PDB entry 7LJT | X-ray diffraction, 1.98 A resolution | chains A and B

== Chain A (and B) ==
Name: Dihydropyrimidine dehydrogenase [NADP(+)]
Organism: Sus scrofa
Notes: EC 1.3.1.2; chain B of this document is another copy of the same molecule, construct and numbering; everything in this record applies to it too
UniProtKB: Q28943 (DPYD_PIG); residue numbers follow UniProt; this construct covers 1-1025
Chain sequence (1025 residues; numbered 1 to 1025; the number before each row is that of its first residue):
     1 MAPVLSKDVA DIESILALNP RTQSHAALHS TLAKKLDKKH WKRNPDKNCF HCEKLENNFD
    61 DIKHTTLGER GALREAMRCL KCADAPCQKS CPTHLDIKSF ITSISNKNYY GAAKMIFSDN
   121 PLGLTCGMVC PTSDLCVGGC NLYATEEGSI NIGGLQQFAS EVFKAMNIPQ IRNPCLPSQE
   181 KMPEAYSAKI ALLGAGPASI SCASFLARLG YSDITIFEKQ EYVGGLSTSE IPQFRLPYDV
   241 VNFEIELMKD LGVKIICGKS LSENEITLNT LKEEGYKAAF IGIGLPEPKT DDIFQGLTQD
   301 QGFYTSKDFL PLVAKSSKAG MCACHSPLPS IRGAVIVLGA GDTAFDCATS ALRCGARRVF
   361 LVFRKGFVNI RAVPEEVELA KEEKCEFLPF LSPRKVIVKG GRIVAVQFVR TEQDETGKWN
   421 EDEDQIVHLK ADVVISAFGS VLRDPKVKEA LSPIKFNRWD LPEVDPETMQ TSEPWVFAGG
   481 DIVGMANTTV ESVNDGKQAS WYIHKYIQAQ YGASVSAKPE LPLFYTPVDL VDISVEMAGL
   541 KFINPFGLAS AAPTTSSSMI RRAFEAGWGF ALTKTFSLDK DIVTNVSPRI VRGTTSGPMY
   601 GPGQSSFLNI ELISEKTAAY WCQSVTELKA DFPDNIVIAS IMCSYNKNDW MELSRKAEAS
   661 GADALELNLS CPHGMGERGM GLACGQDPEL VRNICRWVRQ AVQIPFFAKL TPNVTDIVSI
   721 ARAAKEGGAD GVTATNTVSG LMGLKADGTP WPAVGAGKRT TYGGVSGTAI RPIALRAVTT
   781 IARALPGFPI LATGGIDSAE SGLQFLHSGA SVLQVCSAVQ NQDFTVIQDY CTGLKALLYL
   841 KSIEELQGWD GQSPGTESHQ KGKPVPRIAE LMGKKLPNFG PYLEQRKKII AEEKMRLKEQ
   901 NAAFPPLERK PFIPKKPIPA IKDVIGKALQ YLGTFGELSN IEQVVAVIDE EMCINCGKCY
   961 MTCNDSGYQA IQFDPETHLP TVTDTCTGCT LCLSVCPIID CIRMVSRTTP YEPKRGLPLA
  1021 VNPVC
Disordered / not traced: 1, 1018-1025 (chain B: 1-2, 1019-1025)
Differences from the reference sequence: conflict Asp-60 (Gly in Q28943)
Ion coordination: 4Fe-4S cluster Fe site 1: Cys-79, Cys-82, Cys-87, Cys-140; 4Fe-4S cluster Fe site 2: Cys-91, Cys-130, Cys-136, Gln-156; 4Fe-4S cluster Fe site 3: Cys-953, Cys-956, Cys-959, Cys-996; 4Fe-4S cluster Fe site 4: Cys-963, Cys-986, Cys-989, Cys-992
Ligand contacts:
  - FAD (flavin-adenine dinucleotide): Val-129, Cys-130, Pro-131, Leu-193, Gly-194, Ala-195, Gly-196, Pro-197, Ala-198, Ser-199, Phe-217, Glu-218, Lys-219, Gln-220, Gly-225, Leu-226, Glu-230, Ile-231, Arg-235, Lys-259, Ser-260, Leu-261, Gly-282, Ile-283, Gly-284, Pro-286, Leu-310, Thr-343, Asp-346, Val-447, Gly-479, Gly-480, Asp-481, Asn-487, Thr-488, Thr-489, Ser-492
  - FMN (flavin mononucleotide): Ala-549, Ser-550, Ala-551, Ala-552, Lys-574, Thr-575, Ile-590, Asn-609, Glu-611, Leu-612, Ser-640, Glu-666, Asn-668, Lys-709, Thr-735, Asn-736, Thr-737, Ser-766, Gly-767, Ile-770, Thr-793, Gly-794, Gly-795, Ile-796, Gln-814, Val-815, Cys-816, Ser-817, Gln-820
  - NADP (NAP; NADP nicotinamide-adenine-dinucleotide phosphate): Val-129, Pro-131, Arg-235, Lys-289, Asp-291, Gly-339, Ala-340, Gly-341, Asp-342, Thr-343, Asp-346, Arg-364, Lys-365, Arg-371, Val-373, Glu-376, Pro-393, Ala-437, Phe-438, Gly-439, Asn-487
  - 4Fe-4S cluster (SF4), molecule 1: Cys-79, Leu-80, Lys-81, Cys-82, Ala-85, Pro-86, Cys-87, Ile-97, Lys-98, Ile-101, Cys-140, Asn-141, Leu-142, Ile-150, Ile-152
  - 4Fe-4S cluster (SF4), molecule 2: Cys-91, Pro-92, Thr-93, Leu-95, Ile-97, Asn-120, Cys-126, Cys-130, Thr-132, Leu-135, Cys-136, Ile-152, Gly-153, Gln-156, Val-490
  - 4Fe-4S cluster (SF4), molecule 3: Ala-946, Cys-963, Tyr-968, Ala-970, Ile-971, Val-982, Cys-986, Thr-987, Gly-988, Cys-989, Thr-990, Leu-991, Cys-992, Met-1004
  - 4Fe-4S cluster (SF4), molecule 4: Ile-948, Cys-953, Ile-954, Asn-955, Cys-956, Gly-957, Lys-958, Cys-959, Phe-973, Pro-980, Cys-996, Pro-997, Ile-998, Cys-1001, Ile-1002
  - 5-ethynylpyrimidine-2,4(1H,3H)-dione (Y3G): Lys-574, Asn-609, Glu-611, Leu-612, Ile-613, Asn-668, Ser-670, Asn-736, Thr-737

== How chain A and chain B interact ==
Pairs across the interface (534; chain A residue first):
  Ala-2(A) / Gln-623(B)
  Pro-3(A) / Gln-623(B)  hydrogen bond (backbone-side chain)
  Pro-3(A) / Glu-627(B)
  Val-4(A) / Glu-627(B)
  Leu-5(A) / Ser-557(B)
  Leu-5(A) / Tyr-620(B)
  Leu-5(A) / Gln-623(B)
  Leu-5(A) / Ser-624(B)
  Leu-5(A) / Glu-627(B)  hydrogen bond (backbone-side chain)
  Ser-6(A) / Ser-557(B)
  Ser-6(A) / Ser-558(B)
  Ser-6(A) / Arg-561(B)  hydrogen bond (backbone-side chain)
  Ser-6(A) / Glu-627(B)  hydrogen bond
  Lys-7(A) / Arg-561(B)
  Asp-8(A) / Ser-558(B)  hydrogen bond
  Asp-8(A) / Arg-562(B)  salt bridge
  Leu-16(A) / Arg-562(B)
  Leu-18(A) / Asp-84(B)
  Asn-19(A) / Arg-562(B)
  Pro-20(A) / Lys-98(B)
  Pro-20(A) / Asp-823(B)
  Pro-20(A) / Thr-825(B)
  Arg-21(A) / Thr-825(B)
  Thr-22(A) / Ala-566(B)
  Thr-22(A) / Thr-825(B)
  Thr-22(A) / Gln-828(B)
  Gln-23(A) / Asp-96(B)
  Gln-23(A) / Met-115(B)  hydrogen bond
  Gln-23(A) / Leu-523(B)
  Ser-24(A) / Leu-523(B)
  His-25(A) / Leu-521(B)
  His-25(A) / Leu-523(B)
  Ala-26(A) / Ser-118(B)
  Ala-26(A) / Asp-119(B)
  Ala-26(A) / Leu-521(B)  hydrogen bond (backbone-backbone)
  Ala-26(A) / Pro-522(B)
  Ala-26(A) / Leu-523(B)
  Ala-27(A) / His-94(B)
  Ala-27(A) / Asp-119(B)  hydrogen bond (backbone-side chain)
  Ala-27(A) / Lys-497(B)  hydrogen bond (backbone-side chain)
  Leu-28(A) / Lys-497(B)
  Leu-28(A) / Gln-498(B)
  Leu-28(A) / Trp-501(B)  hydrophobic
  Leu-28(A) / Pro-519(B)  hydrophobic
  Leu-28(A) / Leu-521(B)  hydrophobic
  His-29(A) / His-94(B)
  His-29(A) / Asn-494(B)  hydrogen bond (backbone-side chain)
  His-29(A) / Gln-498(B)  hydrogen bond (backbone-side chain)
  Ser-30(A) / Pro-466(B)
  Ser-30(A) / Glu-467(B)
  Ser-30(A) / Asn-494(B)
  Ser-30(A) / Gln-498(B)  hydrogen bond (backbone-side chain)
  Thr-31(A) / Glu-491(B)  hydrogen bond (side chain-backbone)
  Thr-31(A) / Asn-494(B)  hydrogen bond
  Thr-31(A) / Asp-495(B)  hydrogen bond
  Leu-32(A) / Pro-466(B)  hydrophobic
  Lys-34(A) / Gln-88(B)  hydrogen bond (side chain-backbone)
  Lys-34(A) / Lys-89(B)  hydrogen bond (side chain-backbone)
  Lys-34(A) / Cys-91(B)  hydrogen bond (side chain-backbone)
  Lys-34(A) / Pro-92(B)
  Lys-34(A) / His-94(B)  hydrogen bond
  Lys-35(A) / Met-485(B)  hydrogen bond (side chain-backbone)
  Lys-35(A) / Glu-491(B)  salt bridge
  Lys-38(A) / Asp-134(B)  salt bridge
  Trp-41(A) / Pro-86(B)  hydrophobic
  Trp-41(A) / Lys-89(B)
  Trp-41(A) / Ser-90(B)
  Trp-41(A) / Gly-139(B)
  Lys-42(A) / Ser-133(B)  hydrogen bond (side chain-backbone)
  Lys-42(A) / Gly-138(B)
  Arg-43(A) / Gly-138(B)  hydrogen bond (backbone-backbone)
  Arg-43(A) / Gly-139(B)
  Arg-43(A) / Cys-140(B)
  Arg-43(A) / Asn-141(B)  hydrogen bond
  Arg-43(A) / Tyr-143(B)
  Arg-43(A) / Ala-144(B)
  Asn-44(A) / Ser-133(B)  hydrogen bond (side chain-backbone)
  Asn-44(A) / Gly-138(B)
  Asn-44(A) / Tyr-143(B)
  Pro-45(A) / Tyr-143(B)
  Lys-47(A) / Asp-134(B)  salt bridge
  Lys-47(A) / Ile-370(B)
  Lys-47(A) / Arg-371(B)
  Lys-47(A) / Val-373(B)
  Phe-50(A) / Val-368(B)
  Thr-66(A) / Glu-146(B)
  Leu-67(A) / Glu-146(B)
  Gly-68(A) / Glu-146(B)  hydrogen bond (backbone-side chain)
  Arg-70(A) / Thr-145(B)
  Arg-70(A) / Glu-146(B)  salt bridge
  Arg-70(A) / Glu-147(B)  salt bridge
  Gly-71(A) / Glu-146(B)
  Leu-73(A) / Pro-598(B)  hydrophobic
  Arg-74(A) / Glu-147(B)
  Arg-74(A) / Met-599(B)
  Arg-74(A) / Tyr-600(B)  hydrogen bond (side chain-backbone)
  Met-77(A) / Ser-596(B)
  Met-77(A) / Pro-598(B)
  Met-77(A) / Met-599(B)  hydrophobic
  Arg-78(A) / Arg-74(B)
  Leu-80(A) / Ile-954(B)  hydrophobic
  Leu-80(A) / Cys-956(B)  hydrophobic
  Leu-80(A) / Lys-958(B)
  Lys-81(A) / Met-961(B)
  Cys-82(A) / Cys-956(B)
  Cys-82(A) / Met-961(B)
  Ala-83(A) / Cys-956(B)  hydrogen bond (backbone-backbone)
  Ala-83(A) / Met-961(B)
  Asp-84(A) / Leu-18(B)
  Asp-84(A) / His-978(B)  salt bridge
  Pro-86(A) / Trp-41(B)  hydrophobic
  Gln-88(A) / Lys-34(B)  hydrogen bond (backbone-side chain)
  Lys-89(A) / Lys-34(B)  hydrogen bond (backbone-side chain)
  Lys-89(A) / Asp-37(B)
  Lys-89(A) / Trp-41(B)
  Cys-91(A) / Lys-34(B)  hydrogen bond (backbone-side chain)
  Pro-92(A) / Lys-34(B)
  His-94(A) / Ala-27(B)
  His-94(A) / His-29(B)
  His-94(A) / Lys-34(B)  hydrogen bond
  Lys-98(A) / Pro-20(B)
  Lys-98(A) / Met-961(B)
  Ser-118(A) / Ala-26(B)
  Asp-119(A) / Ala-26(B)
  Asp-119(A) / Ala-27(B)  hydrogen bond (side chain-backbone)
  Ser-133(A) / Lys-42(B)  hydrogen bond (backbone-side chain)
  Ser-133(A) / Asn-44(B)  hydrogen bond (backbone-side chain)
  Asp-134(A) / Lys-38(B)  salt bridge
  Asp-134(A) / Lys-47(B)  salt bridge
  Leu-135(A) / Lys-38(B)
  Gly-138(A) / Lys-42(B)
  Gly-138(A) / Arg-43(B)  hydrogen bond (backbone-backbone)
  Gly-138(A) / Asn-44(B)
  Gly-139(A) / Trp-41(B)
  Cys-140(A) / Arg-43(B)
  Asn-141(A) / Arg-43(B)  hydrogen bond
  Asn-141(A) / Ile-954(B)
  Asn-141(A) / Asn-955(B)  hydrogen bond (side chain-backbone)
  Asn-141(A) / Cys-956(B)
  Tyr-143(A) / Arg-43(B)
  Tyr-143(A) / Asn-44(B)
  Tyr-143(A) / Pro-45(B)
  Tyr-143(A) / Lys-861(B)
  Ala-144(A) / Arg-43(B)
  Ala-144(A) / Gln-860(B)
  Ala-144(A) / Lys-861(B)
  Ala-144(A) / Ile-954(B)  hydrophobic
  Thr-145(A) / Arg-70(B)
  Thr-145(A) / Lys-861(B)
  Thr-145(A) / Ile-954(B)
  Glu-146(A) / Thr-66(B)
  Glu-146(A) / Leu-67(B)
  Glu-146(A) / Gly-68(B)  hydrogen bond (side chain-backbone)
  Glu-146(A) / Arg-70(B)  salt bridge
  Glu-146(A) / Gly-71(B)
  Glu-146(A) / Lys-861(B)
  Glu-146(A) / Gly-862(B)
  Glu-147(A) / Arg-70(B)  salt bridge
  Glu-147(A) / Arg-74(B)  salt bridge
  Gly-366(A) / Glu-386(B)
  Phe-367(A) / Phe-367(B)  hydrophobic
  Phe-367(A) / Glu-386(B)  hydrogen bond (backbone-side chain)
  Phe-367(A) / Phe-387(B)
  Val-368(A) / Phe-50(B)
  Val-368(A) / Lys-384(B)
  Val-368(A) / Cys-385(B)
  Val-368(A) / Glu-386(B)
  Ile-370(A) / Lys-47(B)
  Arg-371(A) / Lys-47(B)  hydrogen bond (backbone-side chain)
  Val-373(A) / Lys-47(B)
  Lys-381(A) / Phe-367(B)
  Lys-384(A) / Val-368(B)
  Cys-385(A) / Val-368(B)
  Glu-386(A) / Gly-366(B)
  Glu-386(A) / Phe-367(B)  hydrogen bond (side chain-backbone)
  Glu-386(A) / Val-368(B)  hydrogen bond (side chain-backbone)
  Glu-386(A) / Phe-390(B)
  Phe-387(A) / Phe-367(B)
  Phe-387(A) / Pro-389(B)
  Leu-388(A) / Phe-390(B)  hydrophobic
  Pro-389(A) / Phe-387(B)
  Pro-389(A) / Pro-389(B)
  Phe-390(A) / Glu-386(B)
  Phe-390(A) / Leu-388(B)  hydrophobic
  Leu-391(A) / Arg-410(B)
  Arg-410(A) / Arg-410(B)
  Arg-410(A) / His-428(B)  hydrogen bond (side chain-backbone)
  Arg-410(A) / Leu-429(B)
  Gln-413(A) / Arg-358(B)
  Asp-424(A) / Ile-426(B)
  Gln-425(A) / Ile-426(B)
  Gln-425(A) / Val-427(B)
  Gln-425(A) / His-428(B)  hydrogen bond (side chain-backbone)
  Ile-426(A) / Gln-425(B)
  Val-427(A) / Arg-410(B)
  Val-427(A) / Gln-425(B)
  His-428(A) / Gln-425(B)  hydrogen bond (backbone-side chain)
  Pro-466(A) / Ser-30(B)
  Pro-466(A) / Leu-32(B)  hydrophobic
  Glu-467(A) / Ser-30(B)
  Met-485(A) / Thr-31(B)
  Met-485(A) / Leu-32(B)  hydrophobic
  Met-485(A) / Lys-35(B)  hydrogen bond (backbone-side chain)
  Asn-487(A) / Lys-35(B)
  Glu-491(A) / Thr-31(B)  hydrogen bond (backbone-side chain)
  Glu-491(A) / Lys-35(B)  salt bridge
  Asn-494(A) / His-29(B)  hydrogen bond (side chain-backbone)
  Asn-494(A) / Ser-30(B)
  Asn-494(A) / Thr-31(B)  hydrogen bond
  Asp-495(A) / Thr-31(B)  hydrogen bond
  Lys-497(A) / Ala-27(B)  hydrogen bond (side chain-backbone)
  Lys-497(A) / Leu-28(B)
  Gln-498(A) / Leu-28(B)
  Gln-498(A) / His-29(B)  hydrogen bond (side chain-backbone)
  Gln-498(A) / Ser-30(B)  hydrogen bond (side chain-backbone)
  Tyr-502(A) / Leu-28(B)  hydrophobic
  Pro-519(A) / Leu-28(B)  hydrophobic
  Glu-520(A) / His-25(B)  salt bridge
  Leu-521(A) / His-25(B)
  Leu-521(A) / Ala-26(B)  hydrogen bond (backbone-backbone)
  Leu-521(A) / Leu-28(B)  hydrophobic
  Pro-522(A) / Ala-26(B)
  Leu-523(A) / Ser-24(B)
  Leu-523(A) / His-25(B)
  Leu-523(A) / Ala-26(B)
  Ala-552(A) / Ser-966(B)
  Pro-553(A) / Asp-965(B)
  Pro-553(A) / Ser-966(B)
  Thr-555(A) / Tyr-968(B)
  Ser-557(A) / Leu-5(B)
  Ser-557(A) / Ser-6(B)
  Ser-558(A) / Ser-6(B)
  Ser-558(A) / Asp-8(B)  hydrogen bond
  Met-559(A) / Asn-964(B)
  Met-559(A) / Asp-965(B)
  Met-559(A) / Ser-966(B)
  Met-559(A) / Gly-967(B)
  Met-559(A) / Gln-969(B)
  Arg-561(A) / Ser-6(B)  hydrogen bond (side chain-backbone)
  Arg-562(A) / Asp-8(B)  salt bridge
  Arg-562(A) / Leu-16(B)
  Arg-562(A) / Asn-19(B)
  Arg-562(A) / Asn-964(B)  hydrogen bond (side chain-backbone)
  Arg-562(A) / Asp-965(B)  salt bridge
  Ala-566(A) / Thr-22(B)
  Ile-582(A) / Arg-1015(B)
  Val-583(A) / Arg-1015(B)  hydrogen bond (backbone-side chain)
  Thr-584(A) / Arg-1015(B)  hydrogen bond
  Asn-585(A) / Gln-943(B)  hydrogen bond (backbone-side chain)
  Val-586(A) / Phe-935(B)  hydrophobic
  Val-586(A) / Ser-939(B)
  Val-586(A) / Gln-943(B)
  Ser-587(A) / Glu-942(B)
  Ser-587(A) / Gln-943(B)  hydrogen bond
  Ser-587(A) / Val-944(B)  hydrogen bond (side chain-backbone)
  Ser-587(A) / Thr-987(B)
  Ser-587(A) / Gly-988(B)
  Pro-588(A) / Val-944(B)
  Pro-588(A) / Gly-988(B)
  Pro-588(A) / Thr-990(B)
  Arg-589(A) / Tyr-968(B)  hydrogen bond
  Arg-589(A) / Thr-987(B)  hydrogen bond
  Arg-589(A) / Cys-989(B)  hydrogen bond (backbone-backbone)
  Ile-590(A) / Cys-989(B)  hydrogen bond (backbone-backbone)
  Ile-590(A) / Thr-990(B)
  Ile-590(A) / Leu-991(B)  hydrophobic
  Ile-590(A) / Ser-994(B)  hydrogen bond (backbone-side chain)
  Val-591(A) / Ser-994(B)
  Arg-592(A) / Ser-994(B)  hydrogen bond (backbone-side chain)
  Thr-594(A) / Arg-771(B)
  Thr-595(A) / Ser-605(B)
  Thr-595(A) / Thr-768(B)  hydrogen bond (backbone-side chain)
  Thr-595(A) / Ala-769(B)
  Thr-595(A) / Pro-772(B)
  Ser-596(A) / Met-77(B)
  Ser-596(A) / Ser-596(B)
  Pro-598(A) / Leu-73(B)  hydrophobic
  Pro-598(A) / Met-77(B)
  Met-599(A) / Arg-74(B)
  Met-599(A) / Met-77(B)  hydrophobic
  Tyr-600(A) / Cys-996(B)
  Tyr-600(A) / Pro-997(B)
  Tyr-600(A) / Ile-999(B)  hydrophobic
  Gly-601(A) / Lys-958(B)
  Gly-601(A) / Val-995(B)
  Gly-601(A) / Cys-996(B)
  Gly-601(A) / Pro-997(B)
  Pro-602(A) / Lys-958(B)
  Ser-605(A) / Thr-595(B)
  Phe-607(A) / Leu-991(B)  hydrophobic
  Ile-610(A) / Phe-935(B)
  Ile-610(A) / Leu-938(B)  hydrophobic
  Leu-612(A) / Phe-935(B)  hydrophobic
  Glu-615(A) / Pro-1013(B)
  Glu-615(A) / Lys-1014(B)
  Glu-615(A) / Arg-1015(B)  hydrogen bond (backbone-side chain)
  Lys-616(A) / Lys-1014(B)
  Lys-616(A) / Arg-1015(B)
  Lys-616(A) / Gly-1016(B)
  Thr-617(A) / Arg-1015(B)  hydrogen bond (backbone-backbone)
  Thr-617(A) / Leu-1017(B)
  Ala-619(A) / Leu-1017(B)
  Tyr-620(A) / Leu-5(B)  hydrophobic
  Tyr-620(A) / Gly-1016(B)
  Tyr-620(A) / Leu-1017(B)
  Gln-623(A) / Pro-3(B)  hydrogen bond (side chain-backbone)
  Gln-623(A) / Leu-5(B)
  Ser-624(A) / Leu-5(B)
  Glu-627(A) / Pro-3(B)
  Glu-627(A) / Val-4(B)
  Glu-627(A) / Leu-5(B)  hydrogen bond (side chain-backbone)
  Glu-627(A) / Ser-6(B)  hydrogen bond
  Glu-677(A) / Asp-716(B)
  Glu-677(A) / Ser-719(B)
  Glu-677(A) / Arg-722(B)  salt bridge
  Gly-679(A) / Thr-715(B)
  Met-680(A) / Thr-715(B)
  Gly-681(A) / Thr-715(B)
  Gln-686(A) / Thr-715(B)
  Asn-713(A) / Thr-715(B)
  Val-714(A) / Thr-715(B)
  Thr-715(A) / Met-680(B)
  Thr-715(A) / Gly-681(B)
  Thr-715(A) / Gln-686(B)
  Thr-715(A) / Val-714(B)
  Thr-715(A) / Thr-715(B)  hydrogen bond (side chain-backbone)
  Asp-716(A) / Gly-679(B)
  Val-738(A) / Ile-773(B)  hydrophobic
  Ser-739(A) / Arg-776(B)  hydrogen bond
  Gly-740(A) / Pro-772(B)
  Gly-740(A) / Arg-776(B)
  Leu-741(A) / Pro-772(B)  hydrogen bond (backbone-backbone)
  Leu-741(A) / Leu-775(B)
  Leu-741(A) / Thr-779(B)
  Met-742(A) / Pro-772(B)  hydrophobic
  Gly-743(A) / Leu-775(B)
  Gly-743(A) / Gln-804(B)
  Leu-744(A) / Gln-804(B)  hydrogen bond (backbone-side chain)
  Leu-744(A) / His-807(B)
  Leu-744(A) / Ser-808(B)
  Leu-744(A) / Ala-928(B)  hydrophobic
  Lys-745(A) / Asp-850(B)
  Ala-746(A) / Leu-803(B)
  Ala-746(A) / His-807(B)
  Ala-746(A) / Lys-841(B)  hydrogen bond (backbone-side chain)
  Ala-746(A) / Asp-850(B)  hydrogen bond (backbone-side chain)
  Ala-746(A) / Gly-851(B)
  Gly-748(A) / His-807(B)
  Gly-748(A) / Ala-928(B)
  Gly-748(A) / Tyr-931(B)
  Thr-749(A) / Tyr-931(B)
  Pro-750(A) / Tyr-931(B)
  Val-754(A) / Ser-939(B)
  Gly-755(A) / Glu-942(B)
  Ala-756(A) / Glu-942(B)  hydrogen bond (backbone-side chain)
  Gly-757(A) / Tyr-931(B)
  Lys-758(A) / Tyr-931(B)
  Arg-759(A) / Gln-930(B)  hydrogen bond (side chain-backbone)
  Arg-759(A) / Tyr-931(B)
  Arg-759(A) / Leu-932(B)  hydrogen bond (side chain-backbone)
  Arg-759(A) / Gly-933(B)
  Arg-759(A) / Glu-937(B)  salt bridge
  Arg-759(A) / Leu-938(B)
  Thr-760(A) / Tyr-931(B)  hydrogen bond (backbone-backbone)
  Thr-760(A) / Leu-932(B)
  Thr-760(A) / Gly-933(B)  hydrogen bond (backbone-backbone)
  Thr-760(A) / Leu-938(B)
  Thr-761(A) / Gly-933(B)  hydrogen bond (side chain-backbone)
  Thr-761(A) / Thr-934(B)
  Thr-761(A) / Phe-935(B)
  Tyr-762(A) / Arg-776(B)
  Tyr-762(A) / Thr-779(B)  hydrogen bond
  Tyr-762(A) / Thr-780(B)
  Tyr-762(A) / Leu-932(B)  hydrophobic
  Val-765(A) / Pro-772(B)  hydrophobic
  Thr-768(A) / Thr-595(B)  hydrogen bond (side chain-backbone)
  Ala-769(A) / Thr-595(B)
  Arg-771(A) / Thr-594(B)  hydrogen bond (side chain-backbone)
  Pro-772(A) / Thr-595(B)
  Pro-772(A) / Gly-740(B)
  Pro-772(A) / Leu-741(B)  hydrogen bond (backbone-backbone)
  Pro-772(A) / Met-742(B)  hydrophobic
  Pro-772(A) / Val-765(B)  hydrophobic
  Ile-773(A) / Val-738(B)  hydrophobic
  Ile-773(A) / Ile-773(B)  hydrophobic
  Leu-775(A) / Leu-741(B)
  Leu-775(A) / Gly-743(B)
  Arg-776(A) / Ser-739(B)  hydrogen bond (side chain-backbone)
  Arg-776(A) / Gly-740(B)
  Arg-776(A) / Tyr-762(B)
  Thr-779(A) / Leu-741(B)
  Thr-779(A) / Tyr-762(B)
  Thr-780(A) / Tyr-762(B)
  Arg-783(A) / Tyr-762(B)
  Leu-803(A) / Ala-746(B)
  Gln-804(A) / Gly-743(B)
  Gln-804(A) / Leu-744(B)
  His-807(A) / Leu-744(B)
  His-807(A) / Ala-746(B)
  His-807(A) / Gly-748(B)
  Ser-808(A) / Leu-744(B)
  Val-819(A) / Asp-965(B)
  Val-819(A) / Ser-966(B)
  Gln-820(A) / Thr-962(B)  hydrogen bond (backbone-side chain)
  Gln-820(A) / Ser-966(B)
  Gln-820(A) / Leu-991(B)
  Gln-820(A) / Val-995(B)
  Asn-821(A) / Lys-958(B)  hydrogen bond (backbone-side chain)
  Gln-822(A) / Met-961(B)
  Asp-823(A) / Pro-20(B)
  Asp-823(A) / Met-961(B)
  Asp-823(A) / Asp-965(B)
  Phe-824(A) / Asp-965(B)  hydrogen bond (backbone-side chain)
  Thr-825(A) / Pro-20(B)
  Thr-825(A) / Arg-21(B)
  Thr-825(A) / Thr-22(B)
  Gln-828(A) / Thr-22(B)
  Lys-841(A) / Ala-746(B)  hydrogen bond (side chain-backbone)
  Asp-850(A) / Lys-745(B)
  Asp-850(A) / Ala-746(B)  hydrogen bond (side chain-backbone)
  Gly-851(A) / Ala-746(B)
  Gln-860(A) / Ala-144(B)
  Lys-861(A) / Tyr-143(B)  hydrogen bond (side chain-backbone)
  Lys-861(A) / Ala-144(B)
  Lys-861(A) / Thr-145(B)
  Lys-861(A) / Glu-146(B)
  Ala-928(A) / Leu-744(B)  hydrophobic
  Ala-928(A) / Gly-748(B)
  Gln-930(A) / Arg-759(B)
  Tyr-931(A) / Gly-748(B)
  Tyr-931(A) / Thr-749(B)
  Tyr-931(A) / Pro-750(B)
  Tyr-931(A) / Gly-757(B)
  Tyr-931(A) / Lys-758(B)
  Tyr-931(A) / Arg-759(B)  hydrogen bond (backbone-side chain)
  Tyr-931(A) / Thr-760(B)  hydrogen bond (backbone-backbone)
  Leu-932(A) / Arg-759(B)  hydrogen bond (backbone-side chain)
  Leu-932(A) / Thr-760(B)
  Gly-933(A) / Arg-759(B)
  Gly-933(A) / Thr-760(B)  hydrogen bond (backbone-backbone)
  Gly-933(A) / Thr-761(B)  hydrogen bond (backbone-side chain)
  Thr-934(A) / Thr-761(B)
  Phe-935(A) / Ile-610(B)
  Phe-935(A) / Leu-612(B)  hydrophobic
  Phe-935(A) / Thr-761(B)
  Glu-937(A) / Arg-759(B)  salt bridge
  Leu-938(A) / Ile-610(B)  hydrophobic
  Leu-938(A) / Arg-759(B)
  Leu-938(A) / Thr-760(B)
  Ser-939(A) / Val-586(B)
  Ser-939(A) / Val-754(B)
  Asn-940(A) / Thr-584(B)
  Glu-942(A) / Ser-587(B)
  Glu-942(A) / Gly-755(B)
  Glu-942(A) / Ala-756(B)  hydrogen bond (side chain-backbone)
  Gln-943(A) / Asn-585(B)  hydrogen bond (side chain-backbone)
  Gln-943(A) / Val-586(B)
  Gln-943(A) / Ser-587(B)  hydrogen bond
  Val-944(A) / Ser-587(B)  hydrogen bond (backbone-side chain)
  Val-944(A) / Pro-588(B)
  Ile-954(A) / Leu-80(B)  hydrophobic
  Ile-954(A) / Asn-141(B)
  Ile-954(A) / Ala-144(B)  hydrophobic
  Asn-955(A) / Asn-141(B)  hydrogen bond (backbone-side chain)
  Cys-956(A) / Leu-80(B)  hydrophobic
  Cys-956(A) / Cys-82(B)
  Cys-956(A) / Ala-83(B)  hydrogen bond (backbone-backbone)
  Cys-956(A) / Asn-141(B)
  Lys-958(A) / Leu-80(B)
  Lys-958(A) / Gly-601(B)
  Lys-958(A) / Pro-602(B)
  Lys-958(A) / Asn-821(B)  hydrogen bond (side chain-backbone)
  Met-961(A) / Lys-81(B)
  Met-961(A) / Cys-82(B)
  Met-961(A) / Ala-83(B)
  Met-961(A) / Lys-98(B)
  Met-961(A) / Gln-822(B)
  Met-961(A) / Asp-823(B)
  Thr-962(A) / Gln-820(B)  hydrogen bond (side chain-backbone)
  Asn-964(A) / Met-559(B)
  Asn-964(A) / Arg-562(B)  hydrogen bond (backbone-side chain)
  Asp-965(A) / Pro-553(B)
  Asp-965(A) / Met-559(B)
  Asp-965(A) / Arg-562(B)  salt bridge
  Asp-965(A) / Val-819(B)
  Asp-965(A) / Asp-823(B)
  Asp-965(A) / Phe-824(B)  hydrogen bond (side chain-backbone)
  Ser-966(A) / Ala-552(B)
  Ser-966(A) / Pro-553(B)
  Ser-966(A) / Met-559(B)
  Ser-966(A) / Val-819(B)
  Ser-966(A) / Gln-820(B)
  Gly-967(A) / Thr-555(B)
  Gly-967(A) / Met-559(B)
  Tyr-968(A) / Thr-555(B)
  Tyr-968(A) / Arg-589(B)  hydrogen bond
  Gln-969(A) / Met-559(B)
  Gln-969(A) / Arg-562(B)
  His-978(A) / Asp-84(B)  salt bridge
  Thr-987(A) / Ser-587(B)
  Thr-987(A) / Arg-589(B)  hydrogen bond
  Gly-988(A) / Ser-587(B)
  Gly-988(A) / Pro-588(B)
  Cys-989(A) / Arg-589(B)  hydrogen bond (backbone-backbone)
  Cys-989(A) / Ile-590(B)  hydrogen bond (backbone-backbone)
  Thr-990(A) / Pro-588(B)
  Thr-990(A) / Arg-589(B)
  Thr-990(A) / Ile-590(B)
  Thr-990(A) / Trp-751(B)
  Leu-991(A) / Ile-590(B)  hydrophobic
  Leu-991(A) / Phe-607(B)  hydrophobic
  Leu-991(A) / Gln-820(B)
  Ser-994(A) / Ile-590(B)  hydrogen bond (side chain-backbone)
  Ser-994(A) / Val-591(B)
  Ser-994(A) / Arg-592(B)  hydrogen bond (side chain-backbone)
  Val-995(A) / Gly-601(B)
  Val-995(A) / Gln-820(B)
  Cys-996(A) / Tyr-600(B)
  Cys-996(A) / Gly-601(B)
  Pro-997(A) / Tyr-600(B)
  Pro-997(A) / Gly-601(B)
  Ile-999(A) / Tyr-600(B)  hydrophobic
  Pro-1013(A) / Glu-615(B)
  Lys-1014(A) / Glu-615(B)
  Lys-1014(A) / Lys-616(B)
  Arg-1015(A) / Ile-582(B)
  Arg-1015(A) / Val-583(B)  hydrogen bond (side chain-backbone)
  Arg-1015(A) / Thr-584(B)  hydrogen bond
  Arg-1015(A) / Glu-615(B)  hydrogen bond (side chain-backbone)
  Arg-1015(A) / Lys-616(B)
  Arg-1015(A) / Thr-617(B)  hydrogen bond (backbone-backbone)
  Gly-1016(A) / Tyr-620(B)
  Leu-1017(A) / Thr-617(B)
  Leu-1017(A) / Tyr-620(B)
Also at the interface, not in a pair above, chain A (271 interface residues in all): Asp-37, Cys-49, Ser-90, Lys-107, Leu-142, Phe-205, Asn-369, Ala-372, Trp-501, Lys-518, Glu-565, Gly-597, Gln-604, Leu-628, Ser-719, Asp-747, Trp-751, Leu-837, Gly-862, Gly-957, Tyr-960, Phe-973, Pro-975, Leu-993, Met-1004, Tyr-1011
Also at the interface, not in a pair above, chain B (268 interface residues in all): Lys-7, Gln-23, Cys-49, Arg-78, Leu-135, Leu-142, Phe-205, Asn-369, Asn-487, Tyr-502, Glu-520, Glu-565, Gly-597, Gln-604, Glu-611, Leu-628, Asn-713, Val-718, Asp-747, Arg-783, Leu-837, Asn-940, Gly-957, Tyr-960, Phe-973, Pro-975, Met-1004, Tyr-1011, Pro-1018

== Summary ==
The interface between chain A and chain B involves 271 residues on one side and 268 on the other, with 122
hydrogen bonds and 21 salt bridges. Among the polar pairs are Asp-8(A)/Arg-562(B), Lys-35(A)/Glu-491(B) and
Lys-38(A)/Asp-134(B).
Chain A and chain B are both Dihydropyrimidine dehydrogenase [NADP(+)] (Sus scrofa); the structure, Porcine
Dihydropyrimidine Dehydrogenase (DPD) soaked with 5-Ethynyluracil (5EU), NADPH - 20 minutes, was determined by
X-ray diffraction together with 7LJS and 7LJU from the same study.
